PDB entry 6TPI | X-ray diffraction, 2.10 A resolution | chains A and C of the 3 polymer chains in the assembly

Chain A:
Protein: Murein hydrolase activator EnvC
Organism: Escherichia coli (strain K12)
Reference sequence: P37690 (ENVC_ECOLI); residues 35-419 here = UniProt positions 35-419
Amino-acid sequence (386 residues; row label = number of the first residue in the row):
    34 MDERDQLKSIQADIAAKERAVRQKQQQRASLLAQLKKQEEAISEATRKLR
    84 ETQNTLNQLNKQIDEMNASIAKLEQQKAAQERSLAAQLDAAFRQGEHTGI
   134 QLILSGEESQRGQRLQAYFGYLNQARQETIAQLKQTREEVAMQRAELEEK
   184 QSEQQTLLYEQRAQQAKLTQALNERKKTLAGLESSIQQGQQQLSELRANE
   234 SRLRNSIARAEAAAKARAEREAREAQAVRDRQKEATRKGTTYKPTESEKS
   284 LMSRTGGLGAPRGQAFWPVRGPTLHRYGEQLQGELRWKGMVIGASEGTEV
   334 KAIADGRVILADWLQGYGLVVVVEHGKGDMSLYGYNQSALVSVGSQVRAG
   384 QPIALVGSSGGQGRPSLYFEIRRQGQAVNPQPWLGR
Not modelled in the structure: 34-39
Construct notes: initiating methionine (34)
UniProt features mapped onto this chain:
  - mutagenesis: Lys321 (K321A: Retains AmiA and AmiB activation; K321E: Loss of AmiA and AmiB activation; does not complement double envC-nlpD disruption, protein localizes normally), Val324 (V324A: Retains AmiA and AmiB activation; V324E: Loss of AmiA and AmiB activation; does not complement double envC-nlpD disruption, protein localizes normally), Tyr350 (Y350A: Loss of AmiA and AmiB activation; does not complement double envC-nlpD disruption, protein localizes normally), Val353 (V353A: Loss of AmiA and AmiB activation; does not complement double envC-nlpD disruption, protein localizes normally), Tyr366 (Y366H: Partially unstable, loss of AmiA and AmiB activation), Tyr401 (Y401E: Partially unstable, loss of AmiA and AmiB activation; does not complement double envC-nlpD disruption, protein localizes normally), Arg405 (R405H: Loss of activation of amidases; does not complement double envC-nlpD disruption, protein localizes normally)

Chain C:
Protein: Cell division protein FtsX
Organism: Escherichia coli (strain K12)
Reference sequence: P0AC30 (FTSX_ECOLI); numbering as in UniProt (aligned over 110-209)
Amino-acid sequence (110 residues; numbered 108 to 217; the number before each row is that of its first residue):
   108 MGQITVYLQKTLDDDAAAGVVAQLQAEQGVEKVNYLSREDALGEFRNWSG
   158 FGGALDMLEENPLPAVAVVIPKLDFQGTESLNTLRDRITQINGIDEVRMD
   208 DSLEHHHHHH
Not modelled in the structure: 108-109, 207-217
Construct notes: initiating methionine (108); expression tag (109, 210-217)
Reported in the primary citation:
  - mutagenesis - F152A, W155A, F158A, F158E, R205A: unchanged binding to Murein hydrolase activator EnvC (chain A)
  - mutagenesis - F152E: unchanged binding to FtsX
  - mutagenesis - F152E: unchanged binding to FtsE
  - mutagenesis - F152E: unchanged binding to FtsA
  - mutagenesis - F152E: decreased growth in response to vancomycin or bacitracin
  - mutagenesis - F152E: abolished growth in response to 0.1% SDS broth
  - mutagenesis - Y114E: decreased growth in response to 0.1% SDS-agar

Interface between chain A and chain C:
Residue-residue contacts - 39 pairs, chain A then chain C:
  Ser116(A) - Glu166(C)  hydrogen bond
  Gln120(A) - Met164(C)  hydrogen bond (side chain-backbone)
  Gln120(A) - Leu165(C)
  Ala123(A) - Met164(C)  hydrophobic
  Gln127(A) - Gly157(C)
  Gln127(A) - Phe158(C)  hydrogen bond (side chain-backbone)
  Gln127(A) - Gly159(C)
  Glu129(A) - Phe158(C)
  Glu129(A) - Ala161(C)
  Leu135(A) - Ser156(C)
  Leu135(A) - Gly157(C)
  Ile136(A) - Phe158(C)  hydrophobic
  Gln143(A) - Gln110(C)
  Gln143(A) - Val175(C)
  Arg144(A) - Glu151(C)
  Arg144(A) - Trp155(C)
  Arg147(A) - Tyr114(C)
  Arg147(A) - Leu143(C)
  Arg147(A) - Glu151(C)  salt bridge
  Leu148(A) - Trp155(C)
  Leu148(A) - Ser156(C)
  Ala150(A) - Tyr114(C)
  Ala150(A) - Arg205(C)
  Tyr151(A) - Ala148(C)
  Tyr151(A) - Glu151(C)  hydrogen bond
  Tyr151(A) - Phe152(C)  hydrophobic
  Tyr151(A) - Leu170(C)  hydrophobic
  Phe152(A) - Phe158(C)  hydrophobic
  Tyr154(A) - Tyr114(C)
  Tyr154(A) - Pro169(C)
  Tyr154(A) - Leu170(C)  hydrophobic
  Tyr154(A) - Pro171(C)
  Tyr154(A) - Asp202(C)  hydrogen bond
  Leu155(A) - Ala161(C)
  Leu155(A) - Leu162(C)  hydrophobic
  Leu155(A) - Leu165(C)  hydrophobic
  Ala158(A) - Leu165(C)  hydrophobic
  Ala158(A) - Pro169(C)  hydrophobic
  Arg159(A) - Ala161(C)
Other interface residues (no listed pair), chain A (22 interface residues in all): Ile133, Gly139, Gln146, Thr162
Other interface residues (no listed pair), chain C (26 interface residues in all): Thr112, Lys117, Val173, Met206
The authors on this interface:
  - specific contacts: Arg144(A)-Trp155(C) (cation-pi contact), Arg147(A)-Glu151(C) (salt bridge)
  - interface residues, chain A: Glu141(A)
  - interface residues, chain C: Thr112(C), Val175(C)
  - hot spots on chain C (mutagenesis) - Y114A, Y114E, F152E, A161D, M164A, L165A: decreased binding to Murein hydrolase activator EnvC (chain A)

Overview:
Chain A and chain C form an interface of 22 and 26 residues respectively; the contacts include 5 hydrogen
bonds and 1 salt bridge. Polar pairs include Arg147(A)-Glu151(C), Ser116(A)-Glu166(C) and Gln120(A)-Met164(C).
The authors report a cation-pi contact between Arg144(A) and Trp155(C); a salt bridge between Arg147(A) and
Glu151(C). From the paper: Y114A, Y114E and F152E of chain C, among others, reduce binding to Murein hydrolase
activator EnvC (chain A); interface residues Glu141(A) and Thr112(C) among others; 11 substitutions were
tested in all.
Chain A is Murein hydrolase activator EnvC and chain C is Cell division protein FtsX, both from Escherichia
coli (strain K12); the structure, EnvC bound to the FtsX periplasmic domain, was determined by X-ray
diffraction.
